PDB entry 4KVM | X-ray diffraction, 2.60 A resolution | chains E and I of the 3 polymer chains in the assembly

[Chain E]
Protein: N-terminal acetyltransferase A complex catalytic subunit ard1
Source organism: Schizosaccharomyces pombe (strain 972 / ATCC 24843)
Notes: EC 2.3.1.255
UniProt: Q9UTI3 (ARD1_SCHPO); numbering as in UniProt (aligned over 1-156)
Chain sequence (156 residues; numbered 1 to 156; the number before each row is that of its first residue):
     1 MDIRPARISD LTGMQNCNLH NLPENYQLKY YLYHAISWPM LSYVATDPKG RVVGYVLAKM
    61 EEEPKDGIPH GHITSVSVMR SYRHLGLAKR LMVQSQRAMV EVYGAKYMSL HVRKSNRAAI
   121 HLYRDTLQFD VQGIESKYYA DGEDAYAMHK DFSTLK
Disordered / not traced: 154-156
Small-molecule neighbours: 1XE ([5-(6-amino-9H-purin-9-yl)-4-hydroxy-3-(phosphonooxy)furan-2-yl]methyl (3R)-4-{[3-({(E)-2-[(2,2-dihydroxyethyl)sulfanyl]ethenyl}amino)-3-oxopropyl]amino}-3-hydroxy-2,2-dimethyl-4-oxobutyl dihydrogen diphosphate): Asn21, Leu22, Ile73, Thr74, Ser75, Val76, Ser77, Val78, Arg83, His84, Leu85, Gly86, Leu87, Ala88, Lys89, Leu110, His111, Val112, Asn116, Arg117, Ala118, Ala119, His121, Leu122, Tyr123, Thr126
From the paper describing this entry:
  - binding site for bisubstrate analog inhibitor (chain I): Leu22, Glu24, Tyr26, Tyr139
  - mutagenesis - L22A, E24Q, Y26A, R113A, Y139A: decreased catalytic activity
  - mutagenesis - E24A: abolished catalytic activity
  - mutagenesis - H72A, H111A: unchanged catalytic activity
  - catalytic residues: Glu24, Arg113
  - catalytic residues: Tyr139 (proposed by the authors, not directly observed)
  - contacts within the chain: Glu24-Arg113 (salt bridge)
  - specificity-determining residues: Glu24 (proposed by the authors, not directly observed)
  - mutagenesis - H20A, P23A, E24D, K29A/Y33A, Y33A, K59A, K59A/E61A, K59A/E62A, E61A, E62A, R80A: decreased catalytic activity on Ser1-
  - mutagenesis - E24A: increased catalytic activity on Glu1-

[Chain I]
Protein: bisubstrate analog inhibitor
Chain sequence (4 residues; each row starts with the number of its first residue):
  5122 SASE
Covalent attachments: compound 1XE linked to Ser5122

[Interface between chain E and chain I]
Residue-residue contacts - 10 pairs, chain E then chain I:
  Glu24(E) - Ser5122(I)
  Glu24(E) - Ala5123(I)
  Tyr26(E) - Ala5123(I)  hydrogen bond (side chain-backbone)
  Tyr30(E) - Glu5125(I)
  Thr74(E) - Ser5122(I)
  Thr74(E) - Ala5123(I)  hydrogen bond (backbone-backbone)
  His111(E) - Ser5122(I)  hydrogen bond (backbone-backbone)
  Tyr138(E) - Ala5123(I)
  Tyr138(E) - Ser5124(I)  hydrogen bond (side chain-backbone)
  Tyr139(E) - Ser5122(I)  hydrogen bond (side chain-backbone)
Also at the interface, not in a pair above, chain E (10 interface residues in all): Leu22, Asn25, Ser75

[Summary]
The interface between chain E and chain I involves 10 residues on one side and 4 on the other; the contacts
include 5 hydrogen bonds. Polar pairs include Tyr26(E)-Ala5123(I), Tyr138(E)-Ser5124(I) and
Tyr139(E)-Ser5122(I). The paper reports catalytic residues Glu24(E), Arg113(E) and Tyr139(E); H20A, P23A and
E24D of chain E, among others, reduce catalytic activity on Ser1-; 19 substitutions were tested in all.
Chain E is N-terminal acetyltransferase A complex catalytic subunit ard1 (Schizosaccharomyces pombe (strain
972 / ATCC 24843)) and chain I is bisubstrate analog inhibitor; the structure, The NatA (Naa10p/Naa15p)
amino-terminal acetyltransferase complex bound to a bisubstrate analog, was determined by X-ray diffraction
together with 4KVX from the same study.
